1DDX - chains A and B; structure by X-ray diffraction, 3.00 A resolution.

Chain A:
Protein: Protein (prostaglandin H2 synthase-2)
From: Mus musculus
Notes: EC 1.14.99.1
UniProtKB: Q05769 (PGH2_MOUSE); the construct lacks a stretch of the UniProt sequence, so the offset changes along the chain: 33-105 = UniProt 18-90; 106-583 = UniProt 92-569
Sequence (552 residues; numbered 33 to 583 plus 1 insertion-coded residue; the number before each row is that of its first residue):
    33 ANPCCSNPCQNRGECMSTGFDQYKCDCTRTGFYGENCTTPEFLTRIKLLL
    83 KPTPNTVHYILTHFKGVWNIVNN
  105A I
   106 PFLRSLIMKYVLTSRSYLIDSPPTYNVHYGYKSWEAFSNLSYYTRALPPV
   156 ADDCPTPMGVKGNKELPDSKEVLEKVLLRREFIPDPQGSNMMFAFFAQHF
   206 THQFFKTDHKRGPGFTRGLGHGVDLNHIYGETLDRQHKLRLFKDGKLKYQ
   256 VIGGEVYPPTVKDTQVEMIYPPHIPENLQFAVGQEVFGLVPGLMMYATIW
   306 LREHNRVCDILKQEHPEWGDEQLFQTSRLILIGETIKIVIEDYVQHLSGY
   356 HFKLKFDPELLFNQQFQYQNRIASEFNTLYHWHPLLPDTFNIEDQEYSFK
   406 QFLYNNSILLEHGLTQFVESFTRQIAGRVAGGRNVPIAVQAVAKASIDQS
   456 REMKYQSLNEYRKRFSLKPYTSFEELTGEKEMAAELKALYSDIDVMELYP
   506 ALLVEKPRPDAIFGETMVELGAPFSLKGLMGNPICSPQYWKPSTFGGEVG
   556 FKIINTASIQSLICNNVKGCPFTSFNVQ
Disulfide bonds: Cys-36/Cys-47, Cys-37/Cys-159, Cys-41/Cys-57, Cys-59/Cys-69, Cys-569/Cys-575
Covalent attachments: N-acetylglucosamine (NAG) linked to Asn-68, Asn-144, Asn-410
Small-molecule neighbours: prostaglandin g2 (PGX; 7-[6-(3-hydroperoxy-oct-1-enyl)-2,3-dioxa-bicyclo[2.2.1]hept-5-yl]-hept-5-enoic acid): Arg-120, Phe-205, Phe-209, Phe-210, Val-228, Val-344, Tyr-348, Val-349, Leu-352, Ser-353, Tyr-355, Phe-381, Leu-384, Tyr-385, Trp-387, Phe-518, Met-522, Val-523, Gly-526, Ala-527, Ser-530, Gly-533, Leu-534
Curated features (UniProtKB/Swiss-Prot):
  - active site: His-207 (Proton acceptor), Tyr-385 (For cyclooxygenase activity)
  - binding site (substrate): Arg-120, Tyr-355
  - binding site (heme b): His-388
  - site: Ser-530 (Aspirin-acetylated serine)
  - modified residue: Cys-540 (S-nitrosocysteine), Ser-579 (O-acetylserine)
  - glycosylation (N-linked (GlcNAc...) asparagine): Asn-68, Asn-144, Asn-410

Chain B:
Protein: Protein (prostaglandin H2 synthase-2)
From: Mus musculus
Notes: EC 1.14.99.1
UniProtKB: Q05769 (PGH2_MOUSE); the construct lacks a stretch of the UniProt sequence, so the offset changes along the chain: 1033-1105 = UniProt 18-90; 1106-1583 = UniProt 92-569
Sequence (552 residues; each row starts with the number of its first residue):
  1033 ANPCCSNPCQNRGECMSTGFDQYKCDCTRTGFYGENCTTPEFLTRIKLLL
  1083 KPTPNTVHYILTHFKGVWNIVNN
 1105B I
  1106 PFLRSLIMKYVLTSRSYLIDSPPTYNVHYGYKSWEAFSNLSYYTRALPPV
  1156 ADDCPTPMGVKGNKELPDSKEVLEKVLLRREFIPDPQGSNMMFAFFAQHF
  1206 THQFFKTDHKRGPGFTRGLGHGVDLNHIYGETLDRQHKLRLFKDGKLKYQ
  1256 VIGGEVYPPTVKDTQVEMIYPPHIPENLQFAVGQEVFGLVPGLMMYATIW
  1306 LREHNRVCDILKQEHPEWGDEQLFQTSRLILIGETIKIVIEDYVQHLSGY
  1356 HFKLKFDPELLFNQQFQYQNRIASEFNTLYHWHPLLPDTFNIEDQEYSFK
  1406 QFLYNNSILLEHGLTQFVESFTRQIAGRVAGGRNVPIAVQAVAKASIDQS
  1456 REMKYQSLNEYRKRFSLKPYTSFEELTGEKEMAAELKALYSDIDVMELYP
  1506 ALLVEKPRPDAIFGETMVELGAPFSLKGLMGNPICSPQYWKPSTFGGEVG
  1556 FKIINTASIQSLICNNVKGCPFTSFNVQ
Disulfide bonds: Cys-1036/Cys-1047, Cys-1037/Cys-1159, Cys-1041/Cys-1057, Cys-1059/Cys-1069, Cys-1569/Cys-1575
Covalent attachments: N-acetylglucosamine (NAG) linked to Asn-1068, Asn-1144, Asn-1410
Small-molecule neighbours: prostaglandin g2 (PGX; 7-[6-(3-hydroperoxy-oct-1-enyl)-2,3-dioxa-bicyclo[2.2.1]hept-5-yl]-hept-5-enoic acid): Phe-1205, Thr-1206, Phe-1209, Phe-1210, Val-1228, Val-1344, Tyr-1348, Val-1349, Leu-1352, Ser-1353, Tyr-1355, Phe-1381, Leu-1384, Tyr-1385, Trp-1387, Phe-1518, Met-1522, Val-1523, Gly-1526, Ala-1527, Ser-1530, Gly-1533, Leu-1534
Curated features (UniProtKB/Swiss-Prot):
  - active site: His-1207 (Proton acceptor), Tyr-1385 (For cyclooxygenase activity)
  - binding site (substrate): Arg-1120, Tyr-1355
  - binding site (heme b): His-1388
  - site: Ser-1530 (Aspirin-acetylated serine)
  - modified residue: Cys-1540 (S-nitrosocysteine), Ser-1579 (O-acetylserine)
  - glycosylation (N-linked (GlcNAc...) asparagine): Asn-1068, Asn-1144, Asn-1410

How chain A and chain B interact:
Residue-residue contacts (109):
  Glu-46(A) with Lys-1546(B), salt bridge; Ser-1548(B), hydrogen bond
  Met-48(A) with His-1320(B), hydrogen bond; Gly-1551(B); Gly-1552(B)
  Ser-49(A) with His-1320(B), hydrogen bond (backbone-side chain); Glu-1322(B), hydrogen bond; Trp-1323(B), hydrogen bond
  Thr-50(A) with Glu-1322(B)
  Gly-51(A) with Glu-1322(B), hydrogen bond (backbone-side chain)
  Phe-52(A) with Pro-1321(B); Glu-1322(B)
  Asp-58(A) with Lys-1546(B); Pro-1547(B); Ser-1548(B), hydrogen bond (side chain-backbone)
  Arg-61(A) with Phe-1367(B); Pro-1542(B), hydrogen bond (side chain-backbone); Trp-1545(B), hydrogen bond (side chain-backbone)
  Asp-125(A) with Gln-1543(B)
  Ser-126(A) with Gln-1543(B)
  Pro-127(A) with Ser-1541(B); Gln-1543(B), hydrogen bond (backbone-side chain); Tyr-1544(B)
  Pro-128(A) with Tyr-1544(B), hydrogen bond (backbone-side chain)
  Thr-129(A) with Tyr-1544(B)
  Tyr-134(A) with Glu-1326(B), hydrogen bond; Gln-1330(B)
  Tyr-136(A) with Glu-1326(B), hydrogen bond (side chain-backbone); Gln-1327(B)
  Lys-137(A) with Leu-1334(B); Gln-1543(B), hydrogen bond (side chain-backbone); Tyr-1544(B); Lys-1546(B); Thr-1549(B), hydrogen bond
  Ser-138(A) with Gln-1330(B), hydrogen bond
  Trp-139(A) with Asp-1229(B); Gln-1330(B), hydrogen bond (backbone-side chain); Arg-1333(B); Leu-1334(B); Ile-1337(B), hydrophobic; Asn-1537(B); Pro-1538(B), hydrophobic
  Glu-140(A) with Leu-1238(B); Gln-1330(B), hydrogen bond (backbone-side chain)
  Phe-142(A) with Pro-1538(B), hydrophobic; Tyr-1544(B)
  Asp-229(A) with Trp-1139(B)
  Leu-238(A) with Glu-1140(B)
  His-320(A) with Met-1048(B); Ser-1049(B), hydrogen bond (side chain-backbone)
  Pro-321(A) with Phe-1052(B)
  Glu-322(A) with Ser-1049(B), hydrogen bond; Thr-1050(B); Gly-1051(B), hydrogen bond (side chain-backbone); Phe-1052(B)
  Trp-323(A) with Ser-1049(B), hydrogen bond
  Glu-326(A) with Tyr-1134(B), hydrogen bond; Tyr-1136(B), hydrogen bond (backbone-side chain)
  Gln-327(A) with Tyr-1136(B)
  Gln-330(A) with Tyr-1134(B), hydrogen bond; Ser-1138(B), hydrogen bond; Trp-1139(B); Glu-1140(B), hydrogen bond (side chain-backbone)
  Arg-333(A) with Trp-1139(B)
  Leu-334(A) with Lys-1137(B); Trp-1139(B)
  Ile-337(A) with Trp-1139(B), hydrophobic
  Leu-366(A) with Gln-1370(B), hydrogen bond (backbone-side chain)
  Phe-367(A) with Arg-1061(B); Gln-1370(B)
  Asn-368(A) with Gln-1370(B)
  Gln-369(A) with Gln-1370(B), hydrogen bond (backbone-side chain)
  Gln-370(A) with Leu-1366(B), hydrogen bond (side chain-backbone); Phe-1367(B); Asn-1368(B); Gln-1369(B), hydrogen bond (side chain-backbone); Gln-1370(B)
  Phe-371(A) with Gln-1372(B), hydrogen bond (backbone-side chain)
  Gln-372(A) with Phe-1371(B), hydrogen bond (side chain-backbone); Gln-1372(B); Tyr-1373(B), hydrogen bond (side chain-backbone)
  Tyr-373(A) with Gln-1372(B), hydrogen bond (backbone-side chain); Gln-1374(B)
  Gln-374(A) with Tyr-1373(B); Gln-1374(B)
  Asn-537(A) with Trp-1139(B)
  Pro-538(A) with Trp-1139(B), hydrophobic; Phe-1142(B), hydrophobic
  Ser-541(A) with Pro-1127(B)
  Pro-542(A) with Arg-1061(B), hydrogen bond (backbone-side chain)
  Gln-543(A) with Asp-1125(B); Ser-1126(B); Pro-1127(B), hydrogen bond (side chain-backbone); Lys-1137(B), hydrogen bond (backbone-side chain)
  Tyr-544(A) with Pro-1127(B); Pro-1128(B), hydrogen bond (side chain-backbone); Thr-1129(B); Lys-1137(B); Phe-1142(B)
  Trp-545(A) with Arg-1061(B), hydrogen bond (backbone-side chain)
  Lys-546(A) with Glu-1046(B), salt bridge; Asp-1058(B); Lys-1137(B)
  Pro-547(A) with Asp-1058(B)
  Ser-548(A) with Glu-1046(B); Asp-1058(B), hydrogen bond (backbone-side chain)
  Thr-549(A) with Lys-1137(B), hydrogen bond
  Gly-551(A) with Met-1048(B)
  Gly-552(A) with Met-1048(B)
Other interface residues (no listed pair), chain A (57 interface residues in all): Thr-60, Asn-144, Val-228
Other interface residues (no listed pair), chain B (57 interface residues in all): Thr-1060, Asn-1144, Val-1228

Overview:
The chain A/chain B interface involves 57 residues from each chain; the contacts include 42 hydrogen bonds and
2 salt bridges. Polar contacts include Glu-46(A)/Lys-1546(B), Lys-546(A)/Glu-1046(B) and
Glu-46(A)/Ser-1548(B). Bound to chain A: prostaglandin g2. Chain B binds prostaglandin g2.
Both chains are Protein (prostaglandin H2 synthase-2) (Mus musculus). Entry 1DDX (Crystal structure of a
mixture of arachidonic acid and prostaglandin bound to the cyclooxygenase active site ...) was determined by
X-ray diffraction (same publication as 1CVU).
